7YV9 - chains A and N of the 16 polymer chains in the assembly; structure by electron microscopy, 4.78 A resolution (low resolution: residue-level contacts below are approximate; hydrogen-bond / salt-bridge calls are withheld).

Chain A:
Name: Unconventional myosin-Va
Organism: Mus musculus
Reference sequence: D3YZ62 (D3YZ62_MOUSE); residue numbers follow UniProt; this construct covers 1-1828
Amino-acid sequence (1828 residues; row label = number of the first residue in the row):
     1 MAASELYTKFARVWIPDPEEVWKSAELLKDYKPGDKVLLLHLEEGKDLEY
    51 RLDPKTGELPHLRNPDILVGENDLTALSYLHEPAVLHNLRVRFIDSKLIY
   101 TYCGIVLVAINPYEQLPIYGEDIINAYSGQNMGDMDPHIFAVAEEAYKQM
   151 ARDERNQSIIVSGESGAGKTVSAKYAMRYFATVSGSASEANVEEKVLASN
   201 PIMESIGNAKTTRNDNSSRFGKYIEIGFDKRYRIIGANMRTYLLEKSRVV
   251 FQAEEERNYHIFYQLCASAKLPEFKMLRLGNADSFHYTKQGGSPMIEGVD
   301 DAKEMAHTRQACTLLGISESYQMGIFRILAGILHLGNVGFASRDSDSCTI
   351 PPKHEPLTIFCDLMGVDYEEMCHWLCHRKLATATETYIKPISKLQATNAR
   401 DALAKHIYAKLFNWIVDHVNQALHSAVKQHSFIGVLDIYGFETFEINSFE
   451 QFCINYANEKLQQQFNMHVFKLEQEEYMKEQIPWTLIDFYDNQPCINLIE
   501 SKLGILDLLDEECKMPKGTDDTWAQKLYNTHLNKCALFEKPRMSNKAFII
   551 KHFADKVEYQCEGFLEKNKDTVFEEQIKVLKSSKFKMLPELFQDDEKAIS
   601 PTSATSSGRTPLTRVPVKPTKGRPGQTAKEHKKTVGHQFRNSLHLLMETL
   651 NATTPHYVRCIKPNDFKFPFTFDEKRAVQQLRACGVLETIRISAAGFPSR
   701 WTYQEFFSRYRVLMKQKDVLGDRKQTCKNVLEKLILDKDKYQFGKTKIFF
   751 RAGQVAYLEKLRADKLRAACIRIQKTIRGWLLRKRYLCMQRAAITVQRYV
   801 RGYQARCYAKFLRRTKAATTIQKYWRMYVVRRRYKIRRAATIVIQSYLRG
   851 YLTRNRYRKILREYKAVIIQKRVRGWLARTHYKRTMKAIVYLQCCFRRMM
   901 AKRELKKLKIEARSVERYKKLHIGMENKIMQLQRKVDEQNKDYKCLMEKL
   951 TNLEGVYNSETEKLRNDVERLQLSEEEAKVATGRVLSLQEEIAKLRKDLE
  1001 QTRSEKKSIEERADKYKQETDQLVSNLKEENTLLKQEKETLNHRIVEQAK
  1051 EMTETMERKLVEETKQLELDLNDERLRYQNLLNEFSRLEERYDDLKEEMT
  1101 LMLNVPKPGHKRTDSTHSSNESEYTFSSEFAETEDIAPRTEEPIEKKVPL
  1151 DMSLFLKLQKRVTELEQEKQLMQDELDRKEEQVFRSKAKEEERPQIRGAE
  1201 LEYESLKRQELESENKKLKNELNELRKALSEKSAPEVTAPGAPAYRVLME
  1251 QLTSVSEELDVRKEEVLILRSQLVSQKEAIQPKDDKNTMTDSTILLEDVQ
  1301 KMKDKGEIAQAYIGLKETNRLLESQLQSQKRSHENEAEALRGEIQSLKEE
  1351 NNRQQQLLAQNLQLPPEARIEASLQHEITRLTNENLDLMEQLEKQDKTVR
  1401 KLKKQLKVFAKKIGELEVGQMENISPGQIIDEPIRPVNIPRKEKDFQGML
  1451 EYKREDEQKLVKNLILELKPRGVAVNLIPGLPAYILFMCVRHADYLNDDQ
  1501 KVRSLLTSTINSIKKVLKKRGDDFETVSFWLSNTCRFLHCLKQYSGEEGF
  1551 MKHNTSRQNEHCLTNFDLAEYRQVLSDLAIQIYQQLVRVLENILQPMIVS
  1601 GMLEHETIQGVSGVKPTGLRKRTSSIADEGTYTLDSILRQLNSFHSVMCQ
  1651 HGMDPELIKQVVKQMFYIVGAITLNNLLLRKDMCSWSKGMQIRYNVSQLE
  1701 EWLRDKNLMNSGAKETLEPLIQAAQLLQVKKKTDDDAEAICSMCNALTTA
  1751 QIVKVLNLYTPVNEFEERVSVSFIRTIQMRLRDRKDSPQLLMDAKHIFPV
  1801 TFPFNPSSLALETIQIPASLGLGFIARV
Unresolved in the structure: 1-2, 597-627, 1101-1828
Reported in the primary citation:
  - mutagenesis - V1437F: increased binding to GTD
  - mutagenesis - V1437F: decreased catalytic activity
  - mutagenesis - E1089K, V1437Q: increased catalytic activity on Rab11a
  - mutagenesis - D134K/D136K, E926K, M930Q, W1686Q: increased catalytic activity

Chain N:
Name: Calmodulin-1
Organism: Mus musculus
Reference sequence: P0DP26 (CALM1_MOUSE); numbering as in UniProt (aligned over 1-149)
Amino-acid sequence (149 residues; each row starts with the number of its first residue):
     1 MADQLTEEQIAEFKEAFSLFDKDGDGTITTKQLGTVMRSLGQNPTEAELQ
    51 DMINEVDADGNGTIDFPQFLTMMARKMKDTDSEEEIREAFRVFDKDGNGY
   101 ISAAQLRHVMTNLGEKLTDEEVDEMIREADIDGDGQVNYEQFVQMMTAK
Unresolved in the structure: 1
Differences from the reference sequence: engineered mutation Gln32 (Glu in P0DP26), Gln68 (Glu in P0DP26), Gln105 (Glu in P0DP26), Gln141 (Glu in P0DP26)
Swiss-Prot annotation at these positions:
  - binding site (Ca(2+)): Asp21, Asp23, Asp25, Thr27, Asp57, Asp59, Asn61, Thr63, Asp94, Asp96, Asn98, Tyr100, Asp130, Asp132, Asp134, Gln136
  - modified residue: Ala2 (N-acetylalanine), Lys22 (N6-acetyllysine), Thr45 (Phosphothreonine), Ser82 (Phosphoserine), Lys95 (N6-acetyllysine), Tyr100 (Phosphotyrosine), Ser102 (Phosphoserine), Thr111 (Phosphothreonine), Lys116 (N6,N6,N6-trimethyllysine), Tyr139 (Phosphotyrosine)
  - cross-link: Lys22 (Glycyl lysine isopeptide (Lys-Gly) (interchain with G-Cter in SUMO2))

Interface between chain A and chain N:
Residue-residue contacts - 19 pairs, chain A then chain N:
  His922(A) with Lys14(N)
  Ile923(A) with Leu5(N); Glu7(N); Ile10(N)
  Glu926(A) with Ile10(N); Lys14(N); Leu70(N)
  Asn927(A) with Gln4(N); Leu5(N)
  Ile929(A) with Leu70(N)
  Met930(A) with Leu70(N); Met73(N); Ala74(N)
  Gln931(A) with Gln4(N)
  Gln933(A) with Leu70(N); Thr71(N); Ala74(N)
  Arg934(A) with Ala2(N); Met77(N)
Other interface residues (no listed pair), chain A (11 interface residues in all): Lys920, Asp937
Other interface residues (no listed pair), chain N (13 interface residues in all): Asp3, Arg75
The authors on this interface:
  - residue pairs: Lys920(A)-Glu7(N), Glu926(A)-Lys14(N) (salt bridge)
  - interface residues, chain A: Met930(A)

In short:
11 residues of chain A face 13 of chain N across their interface. The authors report a contact between
Lys920(A) and Glu7(N); a salt bridge between Glu926(A) and Lys14(N). The paper reports that D134K/D136K, E926K
and M930Q of chain A, among others, increase catalytic activity; the interface residue Met930(A); 7
substitutions were tested in all.
Here chain A is Unconventional myosin-Va and chain N is Calmodulin-1, both from Mus musculus. Entry 7YV9
(Cryo-EM structure of full-length Myosin Va in the autoinhibited state) was determined by electron microscopy.
